Entry 4YXA (X-ray diffraction, 2.35 A resolution); this record covers chains A and C of the 3 polymer chains in the assembly.

== Chain A ==
Molecule: Surface presentation of antigens protein SpaO
Organism: Salmonella typhimurium (strain LT2 / SGSC1412 / ATCC 700720)
UniProt: P40699 (SPAO_SALTY); residues 5-73 here correspond to UniProt positions 145-213 (UniProt number = residue number + 140)
Amino-acid sequence (73 residues; each row starts with the number of its first residue):
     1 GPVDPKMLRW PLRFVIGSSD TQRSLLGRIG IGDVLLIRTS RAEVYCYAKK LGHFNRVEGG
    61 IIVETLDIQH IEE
Disordered / not traced: 1-7, 70-73
Differences from the reference sequence: expression tag (1-4)

== Chain C ==
Molecule: Oxygen-regulated invasion protein OrgB, Endolysin
Organism: Salmonella typhimurium (strain LT2 / SGSC1412 / ATCC 700720)
Notes: EC 3.2.1.17
UniProt: chimeric construct of P0CL45, P00720: residues 5-34 from P0CL45 (ORGB_SALTY) positions 1-30 (UniProt number = residue number - 4); residues 35-197 from P00720 positions 2-164 (UniProt number = residue number - 33)
Amino-acid sequence (197 residues; row label = number of the first residue in the row):
     1 GPVDMLKNIP IPSPLSPVEG ILIKRKTLER YFSINIFEML RIDEGLRLKI YKNTEGYYTI
    61 GIGHLLTKSP SLNAAKSELD KAIGRNTNGV ITKDEAEKLF NQDVDAAVRG ILRNAKLKPV
   121 YDSLDAVRRA ALINMVFQMG ETGVAGFTNS LRMLQQKRWD EAAVNLAKSR WYNQTPNRAK
   181 RVITTFRTGT WDAYAAA
Disordered / not traced: 68-95, 197
Differences from the reference sequence: expression tag (1-4); conflict G45 (Arg12 in P00720), R170 (Ile137 in P00720); engineered mutation N53 (Asp20 in P00720), T87 (Cys54 in P00720), A130 (Cys97 in P00720), A195 (Lys162 in P00720), A196 (Asn163 in P00720), A197 (Leu164 in P00720)
Swiss-Prot annotation at these positions:
  - active site: E44 (Proton donor/acceptor)
  - binding site (substrate): L65, F137, S150, N165
Reported in the primary citation:
  - mutagenesis - I21D/L22D/I23D: decreased localization

== Interface between chain A and chain C ==
Pairs across the interface (22; chain A residue first):
  S19(A) - I21(C)
  L25(A) - E19(C)
  L25(A) - I21(C)  hydrophobic
  R28(A) - V18(C)
  R28(A) - K24(C)  hydrogen bond (backbone-side chain)
  I31(A) - R25(C)
  G32(A) - R25(C)
  G32(A) - L28(C)
  D33(A) - L22(C)
  D33(A) - I23(C)
  D33(A) - K24(C)  salt bridge
  D33(A) - R25(C)  hydrogen bond (side chain-backbone)
  V34(A) - I21(C)
  V34(A) - L22(C)
  V34(A) - I23(C)  hydrogen bond (backbone-backbone)
  V34(A) - L28(C)  hydrophobic
  L35(A) - I21(C)
  L35(A) - L22(C)  hydrophobic
  L36(A) - I21(C)  hydrogen bond (backbone-backbone)
  L36(A) - I23(C)  hydrophobic
  R38(A) - G20(C)  hydrogen bond (side chain-backbone)
  R38(A) - I21(C)
Interface residues without a listed pair, chain A (14 interface residues in all): T21, I29, G30, R56
Interface residues without a listed pair, chain C (13 interface residues in all): P2, I9, L15, P17
Interface features reported in the paper:
  - hot spots on chain C (mutagenesis) - I21D/L22D/I23D: abolished binding to SpaO

== In short ==
14 residues of chain A face 13 of chain C across their interface; the contacts include 5 hydrogen bonds and 1
salt bridge. Polar contacts include D33(A)-K24(C), R28(A)-K24(C) and D33(A)-R25(C). From the paper:
I21D/L22D/I23D of chain C reduce localization; I21D/L22D/I23D of chain C abolish binding to SpaO.
Chain A is Surface presentation of antigens protein SpaO and chain C is Oxygen-regulated invasion protein
OrgB, Endolysin, both from Salmonella typhimurium (strain LT2 / SGSC1412 / ATCC 700720); the structure,
Complex of SpaO(SPOA1,2 SeMet) and OrgB(APAR)::T4lysozyme fusion protein, was determined by X-ray diffraction,
deposited together with 4YX1, 4YX5, 4YX7 and 4YXB.
